PDB entry 6E7H | X-ray diffraction, 3.30 A resolution | chains A and C of the 6 polymer chains in the assembly

== Chain A ==
Name: Hemagglutinin HA1 chain
Organism: Influenza A virus (A/Viet Nam/1203/2004(H5N1))
UniProtKB: Q5EP31 (Q5EP31_9INFA); the construct lacks a stretch of the UniProt sequence, so the offset changes along the chain: 11-55 = UniProt 17-61; 56-83 = UniProt 63-90; 84-96 = UniProt 92-104; 97-125 = UniProt 106-134; 3 more segments
Chain sequence (334 residues; row label = number of the first residue in the row; a row labelled like 125A-125B holds insertion residues (125A, then the next letters in order)):
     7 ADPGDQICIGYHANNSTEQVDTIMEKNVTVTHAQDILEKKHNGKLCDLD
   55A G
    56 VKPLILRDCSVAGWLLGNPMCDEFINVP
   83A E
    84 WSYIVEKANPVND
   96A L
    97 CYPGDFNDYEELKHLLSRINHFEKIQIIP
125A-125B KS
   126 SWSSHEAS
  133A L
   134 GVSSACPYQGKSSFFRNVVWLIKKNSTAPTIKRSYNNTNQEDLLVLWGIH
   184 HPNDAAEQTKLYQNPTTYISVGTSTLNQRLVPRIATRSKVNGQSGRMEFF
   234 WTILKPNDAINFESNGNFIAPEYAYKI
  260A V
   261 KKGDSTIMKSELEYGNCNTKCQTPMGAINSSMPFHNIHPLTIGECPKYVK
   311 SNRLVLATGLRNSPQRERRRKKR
Disordered / not traced: 7-12, 78-80, 130-132, 324-333
Disulfides: Cys-52/Cys-277, Cys-64/Cys-76, Cys-97/Cys-139, Cys-281/Cys-305
Glycans and other covalent adducts: N-acetylglucosamine (NAG) linked to Asn-33, Asn-169
Sequence notes: expression tag (7-10); engineered mutation Ala-161 (Tyr173 in Q5EP31)
What the authors report for this chain:
  - binding site for N-glycolyl-alpha-neuraminic acid: Tyr-98, Val-135, Ser-136
  - specificity-determining residues: Val-135
  - mutagenesis - Y161A: increased binding to alpha2,3-linked N-glycolyl
  - mutagenesis - Y161A: abolished binding to canine and chicken erythrocytes
  - mutagenesis - Y161A: decreased growth in response to MDCK cells
  - mutagenesis - Y161A: abolished binding to N-acetyl
  - mutagenesis - T160A/Y161A: unchanged binding to alpha2,3-linked N-glycolyl

== Chain C ==
Name: Hemagglutinin HA1 chain
Organism: Influenza A virus (A/Viet Nam/1203/2004(H5N1))
UniProtKB: Q5EP31 (Q5EP31_9INFA); the construct lacks a stretch of the UniProt sequence, so the offset changes along the chain: 11-55 = UniProt 17-61; 56-83 = UniProt 63-90; 84-96 = UniProt 92-104; 97-125 = UniProt 106-134; 3 more segments
Chain sequence (334 residues; numbered 7 to 333 plus 7 insertion-coded residues; the number before each row is that of its first residue; a row labelled like 125A-125B holds insertion residues (125A, then the next letters in order)):
     7 ADPGDQICIGYHANNSTEQVDTIMEKNVTVTHAQDILEKKHNGKLCDLD
   55A G
    56 VKPLILRDCSVAGWLLGNPMCDEFINVP
   83A E
    84 WSYIVEKANPVND
   96A L
    97 CYPGDFNDYEELKHLLSRINHFEKIQIIP
125A-125B KS
   126 SWSSHEAS
  133A L
   134 GVSSACPYQGKSSFFRNVVWLIKKNSTAPTIKRSYNNTNQEDLLVLWGIH
   184 HPNDAAEQTKLYQNPTTYISVGTSTLNQRLVPRIATRSKVNGQSGRMEFF
   234 WTILKPNDAINFESNGNFIAPEYAYKI
  261A V
   261 KKGDSTIMKSELEYGNCNTKCQTPMGAINSSMPFHNIHPLTIGECPKYVK
   311 SNRLVLATGLRNSPQRERRRKKR
Disordered / not traced: 7-13, 78-80, 129-131, 323-333
Disulfides: Cys-52/Cys-277, Cys-64/Cys-76, Cys-97/Cys-139, Cys-281/Cys-305
Glycans and other covalent adducts: N-acetylglucosamine (NAG) linked to Asn-169
Sequence notes: expression tag (7-10); engineered mutation Ala-161 (Tyr173 in Q5EP31)
What the authors report for this chain:
  - binding site for N-glycolyl-alpha-neuraminic acid: Tyr-98, Val-135, Ser-136
  - specificity-determining residues: Val-135
  - mutagenesis - Y161A: increased binding to alpha2,3-linked N-glycolyl
  - mutagenesis - Y161A: abolished binding to canine and chicken erythrocytes
  - mutagenesis - Y161A: decreased growth in response to MDCK cells
  - mutagenesis - Y161A: abolished binding to N-acetyl
  - mutagenesis - T160A/Y161A: unchanged binding to alpha2,3-linked N-glycolyl

== Chain A / chain C interface ==
Pairs across the interface (17; chain A residue first):
  Ser-203(A) / Ile-217(C)
  Ser-203(A) / Ala-218(C)
  Gly-205(A) / Thr-219(C)
  Thr-206(A) / Arg-220(C)
  Thr-206(A) / Arg-229(C)
  Ser-207(A) / Ser-221(C)
  Ser-207(A) / Val-223(C)
  Ser-207(A) / Arg-229(C)
  Asn-210(A) / His-184(C)
  Asn-210(A) / Arg-216(C)  hydrogen bond (backbone-side chain)
  Asn-210(A) / Ala-218(C)
  Asn-210(A) / Arg-220(C)  hydrogen bond
  Arg-212(A) / Arg-216(C)
  Arg-212(A) / Ile-217(C)  hydrogen bond (side chain-backbone)
  Asp-241(A) / Ser-221(C)  hydrogen bond
  Ala-242(A) / Ser-221(C)  hydrogen bond (backbone-side chain)
  Asn-244(A) / Thr-219(C)  hydrogen bond (side chain-backbone)
Other interface residues (no listed pair), chain A (14 interface residues in all): Val-204, Thr-208, Leu-209, Gln-211, Glu-246
Other interface residues (no listed pair), chain C (10 interface residues in all): Asp-101

== Summary ==
14 residues of chain A face 10 of chain C across their interface, with 6 hydrogen bonds. Polar contacts
include Asn-210(A)/Arg-216(C), Asn-210(A)/Arg-220(C) and Arg-212(A)/Ile-217(C). The paper reports a binding
site for N-glycolyl-alpha-neuraminic acid at Tyr-98(A), Val-135(A) and Tyr-98(C) among others; Y161A of chain
A increases binding to alpha2,3-linked N-glycolyl; 4 substitutions were tested in all.
Both chains are Hemagglutinin HA1 chain (Influenza A virus (A/Viet Nam/1203/2004(H5N1))). Entry 6E7H (Crystal
structure of H5 hemagglutinin mutant Y161A from A/Viet Nam/1203/2004 H5N1 influenza virus in complex with ...)
was determined by X-ray diffraction together with 6N5A and 6E7G from the same study.
